Entry 2ZM1 (X-ray diffraction, 2.10 A resolution); this record covers chain A.

# Chain A
Molecule: Proto-oncogene tyrosine-protein kinase LCK
From: Homo sapiens
Notes: EC 2.7.10.2
Reference sequence: P06239 (LCK_HUMAN); residues 225-509 here = UniProt positions 225-509
Sequence (285 residues; numbered 225 to 509; the number before each row is that of its first residue):
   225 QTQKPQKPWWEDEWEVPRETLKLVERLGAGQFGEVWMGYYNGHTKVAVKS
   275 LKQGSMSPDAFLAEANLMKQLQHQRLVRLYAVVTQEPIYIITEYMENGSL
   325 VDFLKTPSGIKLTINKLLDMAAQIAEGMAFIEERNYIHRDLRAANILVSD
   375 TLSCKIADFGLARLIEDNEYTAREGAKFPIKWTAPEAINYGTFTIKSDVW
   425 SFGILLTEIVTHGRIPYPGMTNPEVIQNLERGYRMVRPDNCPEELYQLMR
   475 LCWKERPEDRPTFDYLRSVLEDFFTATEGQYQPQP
Not modelled in the structure: 225-230, 502-509
Modified residues: Tyr-394 (o-phosphotyrosine; PTR)
Ligand contacts: KSF (N-(2-chlorophenyl)-5-phenylimidazo[1,5-a]pyrazin-8-amine): Leu-251, Gly-252, Val-259, Ala-271, Val-272, Lys-273, Glu-288, Met-292, Val-301, Ile-314, Thr-316, Glu-317, Tyr-318, Met-319, Gly-322, Ser-323, Leu-371, Ala-381, Asp-382
UniProt features mapped onto this chain:
  - active site: Asp-364 (Proton acceptor)
  - binding site (ATP): Leu-251 to Val-259, Lys-273
  - modified residue (Phosphotyrosine): Tyr-394, Tyr-505
  - cross-link: Lys-276 (Glycyl lysine isopeptide (Lys-Gly) (interchain with G-Cter in ubiquitin))
  - natural variant: Pro-232 (P232PQKP: In leukemia), Leu-341 (L341P: In IMD22), Ala-353 (A353V: Found in leukemia), Pro-447 (P447L: Found in leukemia)
  - mutagenesis: Lys-276 (K276R: Abolishes UBR2-mediated 'Lys-63'-linked ubiquitination. Abolishes UBR2-mediated 'Lys-63'-linked ubiquitination and autophosphorylation of Tyr-394; when associated with R-99), Tyr-394 (Y394F: Abolishes autophosphorylation)

# Overview
Bound to chain A: compound KSF. UniProt lists active-site residue Asp-364, 10 ATP-binding residues and 2
mutagenesis sites.
Chain A is Proto-oncogene tyrosine-protein kinase LCK (Homo sapiens); the structure, Crystal structure of
imidazo pyrazin 1 bound to the kinase domain of human LCK, (auto-phosphorylated on ..., was determined by
X-ray diffraction, deposited together with 2ZYB and 2ZM4.
